Entry 2CAD (X-ray diffraction, 2.30 A resolution); this record covers chains A and B.

# Chain A (and B)
Protein: Putative nickel-responsive regulator
Source organism: Helicobacter pylori
Notes: chain B of this document is another copy of the same molecule, construct and numbering; everything in this record applies to it too
UniProt: O25896 (NIKR_HELPY); residues 1-148 here = UniProt positions 1-148
Chain sequence (148 residues; numbered 1 to 148; the number before each row is that of its first residue):
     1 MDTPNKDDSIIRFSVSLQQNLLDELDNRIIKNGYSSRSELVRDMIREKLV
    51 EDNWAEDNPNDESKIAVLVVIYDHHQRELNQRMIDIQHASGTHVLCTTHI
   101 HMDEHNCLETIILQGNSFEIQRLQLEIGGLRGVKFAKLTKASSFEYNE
Unresolved in the structure: 1-8, 51-57, 147-148 (chain B: 1-8, 35, 58-61, 148)
Disulfides: C96 forms a disulfide with the same residue of a neighbouring copy of this chain
Ion coordination: Ni2+ site 1: H74, H101 (shared with H88(B) of chain B); Ni2+ site 2: H88 (shared with H99(B), H101(B), C107(B) of chain B)
Curated features (UniProtKB/Swiss-Prot):
  - binding site (Ni(2+)): H88, H99, H101, C107

# Chain A / chain B interface
Pairs across the interface (117; chain A residue first):
  S9(A) with L17(B); Q18(B); Q19(B), hydrogen bond (backbone-backbone)
  I10(A) with L17(B); Q18(B)
  I11(A) with V15(B); S16(B); L17(B), hydrogen bond (backbone-backbone); Q19(B); L22(B), hydrophobic
  R12(A) with S14(B); V15(B); S16(B)
  F13(A) with S14(B); V15(B), hydrogen bond (backbone-backbone); L17(B), hydrophobic; L22(B), hydrophobic; R37(B)
  S14(A) with F13(B)
  V15(A) with I11(B); R12(B); F13(B), hydrogen bond (backbone-backbone); S38(B)
  S16(A) with I11(B); S38(B), hydrogen bond (backbone-side chain)
  L17(A) with I10(B); I11(B), hydrogen bond (backbone-backbone); F13(B), hydrophobic; R42(B)
  Q18(A) with S9(B); R42(B); R46(B)
  Q19(A) with S9(B), hydrogen bond (backbone-backbone); I11(B)
  N20(A) with F144(B), hydrogen bond (side chain-backbone); E145(B)
  L21(A) with R46(B); L49(B); F144(B), hydrophobic
  L22(A) with I11(B), hydrophobic; F13(B), hydrophobic
  E24(A) with L49(B); F144(B)
  L25(A) with L49(B)
  R28(A) with L49(B); D52(B), salt bridge; N53(B); E56(B), salt bridge
  K31(A) with E56(B), salt bridge
  R37(A) with F13(B)
  S38(A) with S14(B); V15(B); S16(B), hydrogen bond (side chain-backbone)
  V41(A) with V15(B), hydrophobic; V41(B), hydrophobic; I45(B), hydrophobic
  R42(A) with S16(B), hydrogen bond (side chain-backbone); L17(B)
  M44(A) with I45(B), hydrophobic; K48(B); L49(B), hydrophobic
  I45(A) with L17(B), hydrophobic
  R46(A) with L21(B)
  E47(A) with K48(B)
  L49(A) with L21(B); E24(B); L25(B); R28(B)
  I65(A) with L108(B), hydrophobic
  V67(A) with T110(B)
  V69(A) with V67(B), hydrophobic; T139(B)
  I71(A) with A141(B), hydrophobic; Y146(B), hydrophobic
  C96(A) with T98(B); I100(B), hydrophobic
  T98(A) with C96(B); T98(B), hydrogen bond
  I100(A) with L95(B), hydrophobic; C96(B), hydrophobic; I112(B), hydrophobic
  M102(A) with I65(B), hydrophobic; Y146(B), hydrophobic
  N106(A) with Y146(B), hydrogen bond (side chain-backbone)
  L108(A) with I65(B), hydrophobic; I112(B), hydrophobic
  T110(A) with T110(B), hydrogen bond
  I112(A) with T98(B); I100(B), hydrophobic; T110(B)
  Q121(A) with K31(B); N32(B); G33(B)
  L125(A) with N32(B); G33(B)
  K134(A) with R46(B), hydrogen bond (backbone-side chain); E145(B); Y146(B), hydrogen bond (side chain-backbone)
  F135(A) with R46(B); A141(B), hydrophobic; E145(B)
  K137(A) with R46(B); V50(B); T139(B); K140(B), hydrogen bond (side chain-backbone); E145(B), salt bridge
  T139(A) with F135(B); T139(B)
  K140(A) with F135(B)
  A141(A) with I71(B), hydrophobic; F135(B), hydrophobic
  E145(A) with K134(B); F135(B)
  Y146(A) with I71(B), hydrophobic; M102(B), hydrophobic; N106(B); K134(B)
Also at the interface, not in a pair above, chain A (52 interface residues in all): K48, P59, L95
Also at the interface, not in a pair above, chain B (56 interface residues in all): I30, Y34, M44, V69, K137

# Summary
52 residues of chain A and 56 residues of chain B are in contact, with 16 hydrogen bonds and 4 salt bridges.
Among the polar pairs are R28(A)-D52(B), R28(A)-E56(B) and K31(A)-E56(B). From UniProt: 4 Ni2+-binding
residues on chain A.
Chain A and chain B are both Putative nickel-responsive regulator (Helicobacter pylori); the structure, NikR
from Helicobacter pylori in closed trans-conformation and nickel bound to 2F, 2X and 2I sites, was determined
by X-ray diffraction (same publication as 2CA9 and 2CAJ).
